7UJ0 - chains F and M of the 14 polymer chains in the assembly; structure by electron microscopy, 3.26 A resolution.

# Chain F
Molecule: ATP-dependent Clp protease ATP-binding subunit ClpA
From: Escherichia coli
UniProtKB: A0A836NDF2 (A0A836NDF2_ECOLX); residues 1-758 here = UniProt positions 1-758
Amino-acid sequence (758 residues; row label = number of the first residue in the row):
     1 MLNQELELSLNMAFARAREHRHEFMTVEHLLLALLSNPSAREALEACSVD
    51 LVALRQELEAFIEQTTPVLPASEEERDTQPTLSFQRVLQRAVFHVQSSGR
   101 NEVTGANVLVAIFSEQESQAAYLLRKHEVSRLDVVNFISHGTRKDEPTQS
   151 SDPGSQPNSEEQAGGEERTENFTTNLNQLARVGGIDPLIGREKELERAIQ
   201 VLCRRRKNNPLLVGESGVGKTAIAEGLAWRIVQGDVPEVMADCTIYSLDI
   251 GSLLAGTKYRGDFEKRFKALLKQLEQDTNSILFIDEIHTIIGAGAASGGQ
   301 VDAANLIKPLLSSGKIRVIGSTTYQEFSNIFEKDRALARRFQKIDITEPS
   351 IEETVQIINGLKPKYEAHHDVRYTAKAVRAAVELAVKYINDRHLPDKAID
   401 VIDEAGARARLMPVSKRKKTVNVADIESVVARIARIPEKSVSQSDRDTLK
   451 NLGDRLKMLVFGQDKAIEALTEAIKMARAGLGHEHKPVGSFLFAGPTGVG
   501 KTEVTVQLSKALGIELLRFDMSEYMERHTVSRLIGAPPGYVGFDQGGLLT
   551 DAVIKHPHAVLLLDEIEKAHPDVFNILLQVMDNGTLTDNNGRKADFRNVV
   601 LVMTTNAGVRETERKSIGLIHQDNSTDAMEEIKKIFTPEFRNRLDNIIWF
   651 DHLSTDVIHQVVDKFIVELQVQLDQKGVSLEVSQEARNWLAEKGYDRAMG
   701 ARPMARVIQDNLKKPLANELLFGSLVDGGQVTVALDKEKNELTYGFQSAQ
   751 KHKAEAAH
Unresolved in the structure: 1-169, 749-758
Differences from the reference sequence: conflict Thr-169 (Met in A0A836NDF2)
Residues lining bound ligands:
  - ADP (adenosine-5'-diphosphate), molecule 1: Asp-186, Pro-187, Leu-188, Ile-189, Gly-190, Arg-191, Ser-216, Gly-217, Val-218, Gly-219, Lys-220, Thr-221, Ala-222, Ile-357, Leu-361, Pro-395, Asp-396, Ile-399
  - ADP, molecule 2: Val-460, Phe-461, Gly-462, Gly-498, Val-499, Gly-500, Thr-502, Glu-503, Arg-518, Leu-653, Lys-664, Phe-665, Ala-701, Arg-702

# Chain M
Molecule: ATP-dependent Clp protease proteolytic subunit
From: Escherichia coli
Notes: EC 3.4.21.92
UniProtKB: A0A0K4NM46 (A0A0K4NM46_ECOLX); residues 1-193 here correspond to UniProt positions 15-207 (UniProt number = residue number + 14)
Amino-acid sequence (201 residues; each row starts with the number of its first residue):
     1 ALVPMVIEQTSRGERSFDIYSRLLKERVIFLTGQVEDHMANLIVAQMLFL
    51 EAENPEKDIYLYINSPGGVITAGMSIYDTMQFIKPDVSTICMGQAASMGA
   101 FLLTAGAKGKRFCLPNSRVMIHQPLGGYQGQATDIEIHAREILKVKGRMN
   151 ELMALHTGQSLEQIERDTERDRFLSAPEAVEYGLVDSILTHRNRSHHHHH
   201 H
Unresolved in the structure: 1, 192-201
Differences from the reference sequence: expression tag (194-201)

# How chain F and chain M interact
Pairs across the interface (13; chain F residue first):
  Ile-617(F) / Arg-22(M)
  Ile-617(F) / Leu-23(M)  hydrophobic
  Ile-617(F) / Val-28(M)
  Gly-618(F) / Tyr-62(M)
  Leu-619(F) / Tyr-62(M)  hydrogen bond (backbone-side chain)
  Leu-619(F) / Ile-90(M)  hydrophobic
  Ile-620(F) / Tyr-60(M)  hydrophobic
  Gln-622(F) / Glu-26(M)  hydrogen bond (side chain-backbone)
  Gln-622(F) / Arg-27(M)
  Gln-622(F) / Asp-58(M)
  Gln-622(F) / Tyr-60(M)
  Ile-635(F) / Ser-11(M)
  Ile-635(F) / Arg-12(M)
Other interface residues (no listed pair), chain F (10 interface residues in all): Arg-614, Ser-616, His-621, Asn-624
Other interface residues (no listed pair), chain M (14 interface residues in all): Lys-57, Met-92, Leu-189

# Summary
Chain F and chain M form an interface of 10 and 14 residues respectively, with 2 hydrogen bonds. Polar pairs
include Leu-619(F)/Tyr-62(M) and Gln-622(F)/Glu-26(M). Chain F binds ADP.
Chain F is ATP-dependent Clp protease ATP-binding subunit ClpA and chain M is ATP-dependent Clp protease
proteolytic subunit, both from Escherichia coli; the structure, ClpAP complex bound to ClpS N-terminal
extension, class IIIb, was determined by electron microscopy (same publication as 7UIV, 7UIW, 7UIX, 7UIZ and
7UIY).
